Entry 5L5B (X-ray diffraction, 2.80 A resolution); this record covers chains H and I of the 28 polymer chains in the assembly.

# Chain H
Molecule: Proteasome subunit beta type-2
Source organism: Saccharomyces cerevisiae (strain ATCC 204508 / S288c)
Notes: EC 3.4.25.1
Reference sequence: P25043 (PSB2_YEAST); residues 1-232 here correspond to UniProt positions 30-261 (UniProt number = residue number + 29)
Amino-acid sequence (232 residues; each row starts with the number of its first residue):
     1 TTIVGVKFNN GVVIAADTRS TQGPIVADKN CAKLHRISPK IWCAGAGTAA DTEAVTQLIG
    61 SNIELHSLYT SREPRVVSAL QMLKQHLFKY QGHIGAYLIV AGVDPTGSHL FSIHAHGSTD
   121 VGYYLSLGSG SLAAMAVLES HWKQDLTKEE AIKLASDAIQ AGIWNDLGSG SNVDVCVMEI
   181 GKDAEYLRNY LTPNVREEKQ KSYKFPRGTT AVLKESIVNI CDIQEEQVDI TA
Disordered / not traced: 227-232
Curated features (UniProtKB/Swiss-Prot):
  - active site: T1 (Nucleophile)

# Chain I
Molecule: Proteasome subunit beta type-3
Source organism: Saccharomyces cerevisiae (strain ATCC 204508 / S288c)
Notes: EC 3.4.25.1
Reference sequence: P25451 (PSB3_YEAST); residues 0-204 here correspond to UniProt positions 1-205 (UniProt number = residue number + 1)
Amino-acid sequence (205 residues; numbered 0 to 204; the number before each row is that of its first residue; numbering starts at 0):
     0 MSDPSSINGG IVVAMTGKDC VAIACDLRLG SQSLGVSNKF EKIFHYGHVF LGITGLATDV
    60 TTLNEMFRYK TNLYKLKEER AIEPETFTQL VSSSLYERRF GPYFVGPVVA GINSKSGKPF
   120 IAGFDLIGCI DEAKDFIVSG TASDQLFGMC ESLYEPNLEP EDLFETISQA LLNAADRDAL
   180 SGWGAVVYII KKDEVVKRYL KMRQD
Disordered / not traced: 0
Ion coordination: Mg2+ site 1: D177, S180; Mg2+ site 2: D204 (shared with 3 residues of chain Y)
Curated features (UniProtKB/Swiss-Prot):
  - modified residue: S30 (Phosphoserine)
  - cross-link: K69 (Glycyl lysine isopeptide (Lys-Gly) (interchain with G-Cter in ubiquitin))

# Interface between chain H and chain I
Pairs across the interface (63):
  I25(H) with D143(I); F146(I), hydrophobic
  V26(H) with F146(I)
  A27(H) with D130(I)
  D28(H) with D130(I)
  K29(H) with E150(I), salt bridge
  T48(H) with I126(I)
  A49(H) with C128(I), hydrophobic
  A50(H) with Y95(I); I126(I), hydrophobic; C128(I)
  D51(H) with Y95(I), hydrogen bond; R98(I), salt bridge
  A54(H) with Y95(I)
  Y90(H) with F99(I), hydrophobic
  H93(H) with R98(I), hydrogen bond (backbone-side chain); F99(I)
  I94(H) with F99(I), hydrophobic
  R196(H) with E150(I), salt bridge
  K199(H) with E150(I); S151(I); Y153(I)
  S202(H) with E154(I), hydrogen bond
  Y203(H) with S151(I); L152(I), hydrophobic
  K204(H) with E154(I); D161(I), salt bridge
  F205(H) with L152(I), hydrophobic; E164(I); Q168(I)
  P206(H) with E164(I)
  R207(H) with E160(I), salt bridge; D161(I), salt bridge
  G208(H) with E164(I), hydrogen bond (backbone-side chain)
  T209(H) with E164(I), hydrogen bond (backbone-side chain)
  T210(H) with E164(I), hydrogen bond; S167(I); Q168(I), hydrogen bond; L199(I)
  A211(H) with L199(I); K200(I), hydrogen bond (backbone-backbone)
  V212(H) with F163(I), hydrophobic; Y198(I)
  L213(H) with Y198(I), hydrogen bond (backbone-backbone); L199(I); K200(I)
  K214(H) with K196(I); R197(I); Y198(I), hydrogen bond (backbone-backbone)
  E215(H) with K196(I); R197(I), salt bridge
  S216(H) with V195(I); K196(I), hydrogen bond (backbone-backbone)
  I217(H) with V194(I)
  V218(H) with H44(I); Y187(I), hydrophobic; V194(I), hydrogen bond (backbone-backbone); K196(I)
  N219(H) with H44(I)
  I220(H) with G46(I); F49(I), hydrophobic; V194(I), hydrophobic
  D222(H) with K74(I), salt bridge
Other interface residues (no listed pair), chain H (36 interface residues in all): Q22
Other interface residues (no listed pair), chain I (37 interface residues in all): H47, D124, L157, E158, T165, L171

# In short
Chain H and chain I form an interface of 36 and 37 residues respectively; the contacts include 12 hydrogen
bonds and 8 salt bridges. Polar pairs include K29(H)-E150(I), D51(H)-R98(I) and R196(H)-E150(I). From UniProt:
active-site residue T1(H) on chain H.
Here chain H is Proteasome subunit beta type-2 and chain I is Proteasome subunit beta type-3, both from
Saccharomyces cerevisiae (strain ATCC 204508 / S288c). Entry 5L5B (Yeast 20S proteasome with human beta5i
(1-138) and human beta6 (97-111; 118-133)) was determined by X-ray diffraction, deposited together with 5L52,
5L54, 5L55, 5L5A, 5L5D, 5L5E and 30 further entries.
